Entry 5VH3 (X-ray diffraction, 2.00 A resolution); this record covers chains H and L.

== Chain H ==
Molecule: Infliximab Fab Heavy Chain
Source organism: Mus musculus
Notes: antibody fragment or engineered binder
Sequence (226 residues; each row starts with the number of its first residue):
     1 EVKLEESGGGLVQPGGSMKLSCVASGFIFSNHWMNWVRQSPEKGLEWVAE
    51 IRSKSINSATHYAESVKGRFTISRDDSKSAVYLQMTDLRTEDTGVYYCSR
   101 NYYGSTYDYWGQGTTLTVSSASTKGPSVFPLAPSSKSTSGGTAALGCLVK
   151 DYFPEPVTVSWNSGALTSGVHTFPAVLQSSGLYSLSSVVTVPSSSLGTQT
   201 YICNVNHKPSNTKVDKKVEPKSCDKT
Unresolved in the structure: 137-140, 223-226
Cystine bridges: Cys22-Cys98, Cys147-Cys203

== Chain L ==
Molecule: Infliximab Fab Light Chain
Source organism: Mus musculus
Notes: antibody fragment or engineered binder
Sequence (214 residues; each row starts with the number of its first residue):
     1 DILLTQSPAILSVSPGERVSFSCRASQFVGSSIHWYQQRTNGSPRLLIKY
    51 ASESMSGIPSRFSGSGSGTDFTLSINTVESEDIADYYCQQSHSWPFTFGS
   101 GTNLEVKRTVAAPSVFIFPPSDEQLKSGTASVVCLLNNFYPREAKVQWKV
   151 DNALQSGNSQESVTEQDSKDSTYSLSSTLTLSKADYEKHKVYACEVTHQG
   201 LSSPVTKSFNRGEC
Cystine bridges: Cys23-Cys88, Cys134-Cys194
From the paper describing this entry:
  - self-association interface (contacts with another copy of this molecule); pairs are residue here / residue on that copy: Leu3-Val191, Leu3-Asp151, Leu3-Asn152, Leu4-Asn152 (hydrogen bond), Ala9-Glu195 (hydrogen bond), Ser26-Lys190 (hydrogen bond), Ser100-Asn152 (hydrogen bond), Leu3, Leu4, Thr5, Ser7, Pro8, Ile10, Arg24, Ser26, Gln27, Ser100, Lys107, Glu143, Lys149, Asn152, Glu195, Thr197, Gln199, Ser203, Pro204

== Interface between chain H and chain L ==
Residue-residue contacts - 67 pairs, chain H then chain L:
  Gln39(H) with Gln38(L), hydrogen bond; Tyr87(L), hydrogen bond
  Leu45(H) with Tyr87(L), hydrophobic; Phe98(L), hydrophobic
  Trp47(H) with Trp94(L), hydrophobic; Pro95(L), hydrophobic; Phe96(L)
  Glu50(H) with Trp94(L)
  Arg52(H) with Trp94(L)
  His61(H) with Trp94(L)
  Tyr97(H) with Gln38(L), hydrogen bond; Gly42(L), hydrogen bond (side chain-backbone); Ser43(L); Pro44(L)
  Asn101(H) with Phe96(L)
  Gly104(H) with Phe96(L)
  Ser105(H) with His34(L); Tyr50(L); Gln89(L), hydrogen bond (backbone-side chain); Ser91(L); Phe96(L)
  Thr106(H) with His34(L); Tyr36(L); Leu46(L); Lys49(L)
  Tyr107(H) with Tyr36(L), hydrogen bond (backbone-side chain); Gln89(L); Phe96(L); Phe98(L), hydrophobic
  Asp108(H) with Leu46(L)
  Trp110(H) with Tyr36(L); Pro44(L); Phe98(L), hydrophobic
  Gly111(H) with Ser43(L), hydrogen bond (backbone-side chain)
  Gln112(H) with Ser43(L)
  Phe129(H) with Ser121(L); Gln124(L)
  Pro130(H) with Ser121(L); Glu123(L)
  Leu131(H) with Phe118(L), hydrophobic; Val133(L), hydrophobic
  Ala132(H) with Phe118(L)
  Ser135(H) with Cys214(L), hydrogen bond
  Ala144(H) with Phe116(L), hydrophobic; Phe118(L)
  Leu148(H) with Ser131(L)
  Lys150(H) with Gln124(L); Ser131(L)
  His171(H) with Asn137(L); Asn138(L), hydrogen bond; Ser174(L), hydrogen bond
  Phe173(H) with Leu135(L), hydrophobic; Ser162(L); Thr164(L); Ser174(L); Leu175(L); Ser176(L)
  Pro174(H) with Ser162(L), hydrogen bond (backbone-side chain); Val163(L)
  Val176(H) with Gln160(L); Glu161(L); Ser162(L)
  Leu177(H) with Gln160(L), hydrogen bond (backbone-side chain)
  Gln178(H) with Gln160(L)
  Val188(H) with Leu135(L), hydrophobic
  Thr190(H) with Asn137(L)
  Ser222(H) with Cys214(L)
Other interface residues (no listed pair), chain H (39 interface residues in all): Val37, Thr142, Leu145, Ser186, Lys216, Lys221
Other interface residues (no listed pair), chain L (37 interface residues in all): Ser127, Thr129

== Overview ==
Chain H and chain L form an interface of 39 and 37 residues respectively, with 12 hydrogen bonds. Polar pairs
include Gln39(H)-Gln38(L), Gln39(H)-Tyr87(L) and Tyr97(H)-Gln38(L). From the paper: a self-association
interface involving Leu3(L), Leu4(L) and Thr5(L) among others.
Here chain H is Infliximab Fab Heavy Chain and chain L is Infliximab Fab Light Chain, both from Mus musculus.
Entry 5VH3 (Crystal structure of Fab fragment of the anti-TNFa antibody infliximab in a C-centered
orthorhombic crystal form) was determined by X-ray diffraction, deposited together with 5VH4 and 5VH5.
